Entry 6TJ5 (X-ray diffraction, 2.39 A resolution); this record covers chains B and C of the 3 polymer chains in the assembly.

== Chain B ==
Name: Myosin light chain TgMLC1
Organism: Toxoplasma gondii
Reference sequence: Q95UJ7 (Q95UJ7_TOXGO); residue numbers follow UniProt; this construct covers 66-210
Chain sequence (152 residues; numbered 66 to 217; the number before each row is that of its first residue):
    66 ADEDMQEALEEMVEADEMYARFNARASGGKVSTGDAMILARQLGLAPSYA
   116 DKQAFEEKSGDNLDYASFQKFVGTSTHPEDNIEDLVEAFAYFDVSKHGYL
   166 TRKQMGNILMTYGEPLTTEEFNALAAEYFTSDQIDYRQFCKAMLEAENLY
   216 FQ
Unresolved in the structure: 66-76, 214-217
Construct notes: expression tag (211-217)

== Chain C ==
Name: Myosin-A
Organism: Toxoplasma gondii
Reference sequence: O00934 (MYOA_TOXGO); residues 777-818 here = UniProt positions 777-818
Chain sequence (46 residues; numbered 773 to 818; the number before each row is that of its first residue):
   773 GAMASSWEPLVSVLEAYYAGRRHKKQLLKKTPFIIRAQAHIRRHLV
Unresolved in the structure: 773-774
Construct notes: expression tag (773-776)
UniProt features mapped onto this chain:
  - mutagenesis: Arg814 to Arg815 (Complete loss of membrane localization)

== How chain B and chain C interact ==
Pairs across the interface (53; chain B residue first):
  Arg106(B) - Arg814(C)
  Arg106(B) - Val818(C)
  Gly109(B) - Arg815(C)
  Leu110(B) - Arg815(C)
  Ala111(B) - Arg808(C)  hydrogen bond (backbone-side chain)
  Ala111(B) - Ala811(C)
  Ala111(B) - His812(C)
  Pro112(B) - Ala811(C)
  Ser113(B) - Ile807(C)
  Tyr114(B) - Arg814(C)
  His142(B) - Arg808(C)  hydrogen bond
  Asp145(B) - Arg808(C)  salt bridge
  Asp145(B) - His812(C)  salt bridge
  Asp149(B) - Phe805(C)
  Leu150(B) - Phe805(C)
  Leu150(B) - Ala809(C)
  Glu152(B) - Lys802(C)  salt bridge
  Ala153(B) - Lys802(C)
  Ala153(B) - Phe805(C)  hydrophobic
  Ala153(B) - Ile806(C)  hydrophobic
  Phe154(B) - Ala809(C)  hydrophobic
  Tyr156(B) - His795(C)
  Tyr156(B) - Gln798(C)
  Tyr156(B) - Leu799(C)  hydrophobic
  Tyr156(B) - Lys802(C)
  Leu174(B) - Gln810(C)  hydrogen bond (backbone-side chain)
  Leu174(B) - Ile813(C)  hydrophobic
  Tyr177(B) - Leu799(C)  hydrophobic
  Tyr177(B) - Gln810(C)  hydrogen bond (backbone-side chain)
  Gly178(B) - Ile807(C)
  Gly178(B) - Gln810(C)
  Glu179(B) - Ile807(C)
  Glu179(B) - Gln810(C)  hydrogen bond (backbone-side chain)
  Glu179(B) - Arg814(C)  hydrogen bond (backbone-side chain)
  Pro180(B) - Gln810(C)
  Pro180(B) - Arg814(C)  hydrogen bond (backbone-side chain)
  Leu181(B) - Arg814(C)
  Glu185(B) - Arg814(C)  salt bridge
  Glu185(B) - Leu817(C)
  Leu189(B) - Ile813(C)  hydrophobic
  Tyr193(B) - His816(C)  hydrogen bond
  Ala207(B) - His816(C)
  Met208(B) - His812(C)
  Met208(B) - Ile813(C)  hydrophobic
  Met208(B) - Arg815(C)  hydrogen bond (backbone-side chain)
  Met208(B) - His816(C)  hydrogen bond (backbone-side chain)
  Leu209(B) - His812(C)
  Leu209(B) - Arg815(C)
  Glu210(B) - Arg815(C)  hydrogen bond (backbone-side chain)
  Glu210(B) - His816(C)  hydrogen bond (backbone-side chain)
  Ala211(B) - Arg815(C)
  Glu212(B) - His812(C)  salt bridge
  Glu212(B) - Arg815(C)  salt bridge
Also at the interface, not in a pair above, chain B (38 interface residues in all): Ile103, Gln107, Asp116, Glu144, Phe157, Thr182, Ala188, Phe204
Also at the interface, not in a pair above, chain C (19 interface residues in all): Thr803

== In short ==
38 residues of chain B and 19 residues of chain C are in contact, with 12 hydrogen bonds and 6 salt bridges.
Among the polar pairs are Asp145(B)-Arg808(C), Asp145(B)-His812(C) and Glu152(B)-Lys802(C). From UniProt: 2
mutagenesis sites on chain C.
Here chain B is Myosin light chain TgMLC1 and chain C is Myosin-A, both from Toxoplasma gondii. Entry 6TJ5 (T.
gondii myosin A trimeric complex with ELC1) was determined by X-ray diffraction together with 6TJ4, 6TJ6 and
6ZN3 from the same study.
